5A33 - chains A and B; structure by electron microscopy, 3.04 A resolution.

== Chain A ==
Name: RNA2 polyprotein
Organism: Cowpea mosaic virus
Notes: fragment: large coat protein
UniProt: P03599 (POL2_CPMVS); residues 1-213 here correspond to UniProt positions 834-1046 (UniProt number = residue number + 833)
Sequence (213 residues; row label = number of the first residue in the row):
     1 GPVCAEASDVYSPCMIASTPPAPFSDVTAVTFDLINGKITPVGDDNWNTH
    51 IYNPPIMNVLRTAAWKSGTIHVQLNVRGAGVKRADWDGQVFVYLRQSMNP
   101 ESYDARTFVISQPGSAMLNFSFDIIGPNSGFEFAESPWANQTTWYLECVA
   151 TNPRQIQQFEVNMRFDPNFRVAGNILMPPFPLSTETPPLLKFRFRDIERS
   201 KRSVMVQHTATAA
Disordered / not traced: 184-189, 203-213
Construct notes: conflict Q207 (Gly1040 in P03599)
Curated features (UniProtKB/Swiss-Prot):
  - site: L189, L190 (Cleavage), F192 (Involved in viral capsid assembly and RNA binding)
From the paper describing this entry:
  - conformationally variable residues (order/disorder transition): L190 to R202
  - mutagenesis - F192W: decreased binding to RNA packaging

== Chain B ==
Name: RNA2 polyprotein
Organism: Cowpea mosaic virus
Notes: fragment: small coat protein
UniProt: P03599 (POL2_CPMVS); residues 1-369 here correspond to UniProt positions 460-828 (UniProt number = residue number + 459)
Sequence (369 residues; row label = number of the first residue in the row):
     1 MEQNLFALSLDDTSSVRGSLLDTKFAQTRVLLSKAMAGGDVLLDEYLYDV
    51 VNGQDFRATVAFLRTHVITGKIKVTATTNISDNSGCCLMLAINSGVRGKY
   101 STDVYTICSQDSMTWNPGCKKNFSFTFNPNPCGDSWSAEMISRSRVRMTV
   151 ICVSGWTLSPTTDVIAKLDWSIVNEKCEPTIYHLADCQNWLPLNRWMGKL
   201 TFPQGVTSEVRRMPLSIGGGAGATQAFLANMPNSWISMWRYFRGELHFEV
   251 TKMSSPYIKATVTFLIAFGNLSDAFGFYESFPHRIVQFAEVEEKCTLVFS
   301 QQEFVTAWSTQVNPRTTLEADGCPYLYAIIHDSTTGTISGDFNLGVKLVG
   351 IKDFCGIGSNPGIDGSRLL
Disordered / not traced: 368-369
Curated features (UniProtKB/Swiss-Prot):
  - site (Interaction with the viral RNA): R17, N174, W190
  - modified residue: M1 (N-acetylmethionine)
From the paper describing this entry:
  - mutagenesis - R17D, R17E, W190F: abolished binding to RNA

== Chain A / chain B interface ==
Residue-residue contacts (92):
  V10(A) with S359(B)
  S12(A) with P361(B), hydrogen bond (side chain-backbone)
  N36(A) with R97(B), hydrogen bond
  N53(A) with F227(B); D364(B), hydrogen bond
  P55(A) with S237(B); N360(B); P361(B); G362(B)
  I56(A) with M238(B), hydrophobic
  N58(A) with F227(B); S234(B)
  V59(A) with S234(B); W235(B), hydrophobic
  R61(A) with R97(B)
  T62(A) with A229(B); N230(B); M231(B); S234(B)
  A63(A) with M231(B), hydrophobic
  A64(A) with S94(B)
  W65(A) with P131(B); C132(B), hydrophobic
  N128(A) with N130(B), hydrogen bond; C132(B), hydrogen bond; M140(B)
  S129(A) with C132(B), hydrogen bond (side chain-backbone)
  F131(A) with C132(B), hydrophobic; I181(B), hydrophobic
  F133(A) with S94(B); S144(B)
  S136(A) with R143(B); S144(B)
  P137(A) with R143(B)
  W138(A) with E139(B); M140(B)
  F165(A) with L184(B), hydrophobic; W235(B), hydrophobic; M238(B), hydrophobic
  D166(A) with L184(B)
  P167(A) with L184(B)
  F169(A) with H183(B); L184(B), hydrophobic
  R170(A) with I181(B); Y182(B); H183(B)
  V171(A) with I181(B); Y182(B), hydrogen bond (backbone-backbone); M231(B), hydrophobic; W235(B), hydrophobic
  A172(A) with C132(B), hydrophobic; T180(B); M231(B)
  G173(A) with S94(B); Q110(B); P131(B); M231(B)
  N174(A) with N93(B), hydrogen bond; S94(B), hydrogen bond (backbone-backbone); G95(B), hydrogen bond (backbone-backbone); T106(B), hydrogen bond (side chain-backbone); S109(B), hydrogen bond; Q110(B), hydrogen bond (backbone-side chain); N230(B); M231(B), hydrogen bond (side chain-backbone)
  I175(A) with G95(B); V96(B); R97(B)
  L176(A) with N93(B); G95(B), hydrogen bond (backbone-backbone); V96(B); R97(B), hydrogen bond (backbone-backbone); Y100(B); T106(B)
  M177(A) with R97(B); S101(B), hydrogen bond (backbone-backbone)
  P178(A) with R97(B); G98(B); K99(B); Y100(B)
  P179(A) with A226(B), hydrophobic; F227(B); L228(B), hydrophobic
  F180(A) with A226(B); F227(B), hydrogen bond (backbone-backbone); A229(B), hydrophobic
  P181(A) with Q225(B)
  L182(A) with Q225(B), hydrogen bond (backbone-backbone); F227(B), hydrophobic; D364(B); G365(B)
  S183(A) with D364(B), hydrogen bond (backbone-side chain)
Other interface residues (no listed pair), chain A (39 interface residues in all): P54
Other interface residues (no listed pair), chain B (47 interface residues in all): I107, G133, R147, T149, Q311, I363

== In short ==
Chain A and chain B form an interface of 39 and 47 residues respectively; the contacts include 20 hydrogen
bonds. Polar contacts include S12(A)-P361(B), N36(A)-R97(B) and N53(A)-D364(B). From the paper: R17D, R17E and
W190F of chain B abolish binding to RNA; conformational variability at L190(A).
Here chain A is RNA2 polyprotein and chain B is RNA2 polyprotein, both from Cowpea mosaic virus. Entry 5A33
(Electron cryo-microscopy of Cowpea Mosaic Virus (CPMV) empty virus like particle (eVLP)) was determined by
electron microscopy (same publication as 5A32).
